4RCC - chain A; structure by X-ray diffraction, 1.98 A resolution.

== Chain A ==
Name: RNA-binding protein Hfq
Source organism: Escherichia coli K-12
UniProt: P0A6X3 (HFQ_ECOLI); numbering as in UniProt (aligned over 5-71)
Sequence (67 residues; row label = number of the first residue in the row):
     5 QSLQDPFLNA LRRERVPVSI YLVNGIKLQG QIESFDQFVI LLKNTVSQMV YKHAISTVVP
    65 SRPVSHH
Disordered / not traced: 71
Curated features (UniProtKB/Swiss-Prot):
  - mutagenesis: Gln8 (Q8A: No effect on Hfq condensate formation in both growing and late stationary phases), Asp9 (D9A: No effect on Hfq condensate formation in both growing and late stationary phases), Arg16 (R16A: Almost completely disrupts the ability of Hfq to form condensates in both growing and late stationary phases), Arg19 (R19A: Almost completely disrupts the ability of Hfq to form condensates in both growing and late stationary phases), Tyr25 (Y25D: Almost completely disrupts the ability of Hfq to form condensates in both growing and late stationary phases), Lys31 (K31A: Almost completely disrupts the ability of Hfq to form condensates in both growing and late stationary phases)

== Summary ==
UniProt lists 6 mutagenesis sites.
Chain A is RNA-binding protein Hfq (Escherichia coli K-12); the structure, Crystal structure of E Coli Hfq,
was determined by X-ray diffraction, deposited together with 4RCB.
